1D6E - chains A and D of the 4 polymer chains in the assembly; structure by X-ray diffraction, 2.45 A resolution.

[Chain A]
Name: HLA class II histocompatibility antigen
Organism: Homo sapiens
Notes: fragment: dr alpha chain, extracellular domain
UniProtKB: P01903 (HA2R_HUMAN); residues 1-181 here correspond to UniProt positions 26-206 (UniProt number = residue number + 25)
Chain sequence (181 residues; numbered 1 to 181; the number before each row is that of its first residue):
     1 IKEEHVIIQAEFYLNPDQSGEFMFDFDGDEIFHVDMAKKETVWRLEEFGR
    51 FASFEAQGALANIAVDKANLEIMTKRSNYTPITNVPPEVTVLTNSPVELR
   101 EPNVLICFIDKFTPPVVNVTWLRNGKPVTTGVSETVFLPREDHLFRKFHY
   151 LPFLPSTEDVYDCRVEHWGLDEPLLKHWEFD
Unresolved in the structure: 1-3, 181
Disulfides: Cys107-Cys163
Curated features (UniProtKB/Swiss-Prot):
  - region: Glu179 to Asp181 (Connecting peptide)
  - site: Gln9 (Self- and pathogen-derived peptide antigen), Gly49 (Self-peptide antigen), Phe51 (Self- and pathogen-derived peptide antigen), Ala52 (Self-peptide antigen), Ser53 (Self- and pathogen-derived peptide antigen), Glu55 (Pathogen-derived peptide antigen), Asn62 (Self- and pathogen-derived peptide antigen), Asn69 (Pathogen-derived peptide antigen), Arg76 (Self- and pathogen-derived peptide antigen)
  - glycosylation (N-linked (GlcNAc...) asparagine): Asn78, Asn118

[Chain D]
Name: Peptidomimetic inhibitor
Chain sequence (9 residues; each row starts with the number of its first residue):
     1 XARGMASGX
Modified residues: ACE (acetyl group) at position 1, NH2 (amino group) at position 9; Ala2 (2-amino-3-cyclohexyl-propionic acid; ALC); Gly4 (n-methyl-alpha-phenyl-glycine; MPQ); Gly8 (t-butyl glycine; TBG)

[Interface between chain A and chain D]
Residue-residue contacts (20; chain A residue first):
  Gln9(A) - Gly4(D)
  Gln9(A) - Met5(D)  hydrogen bond (side chain-backbone)
  Glu11(A) - Ser7(D)  hydrogen bond
  Phe22(A) - Gly4(D)
  Phe24(A) - Arg3(D)
  Phe32(A) - Ala2(D)
  Ser53(A) - ACE_1(D)
  Ser53(A) - Ala2(D)  hydrogen bond (backbone-backbone)
  Phe54(A) - Ala2(D)
  Phe54(A) - Gly4(D)
  Gly58(A) - Gly4(D)
  Ala59(A) - Gly4(D)
  Asn62(A) - Gly4(D)
  Asn62(A) - Met5(D)  hydrogen bond (side chain-backbone)
  Asn62(A) - Ala6(D)
  Asn62(A) - Ser7(D)  hydrogen bond
  Val65(A) - Gly8(D)
  Val65(A) - NH2_9(D)
  Asp66(A) - Ser7(D)  hydrogen bond
  Asn69(A) - Gly8(D)  hydrogen bond (side chain-backbone)
Interface residues without a listed pair, chain A (16 interface residues in all): Ile31, Trp43, Ala52

[Summary]
16 residues of chain A face 9 of chain D across their interface, with 7 hydrogen bonds. Polar pairs include
Gln9(A)-Met5(D), Glu11(A)-Ser7(D) and Asn62(A)-Met5(D).
Chain A is HLA class II histocompatibility antigen (Homo sapiens) and chain D is Peptidomimetic inhibitor; the
structure, Crystal structure of HLA-DR4 complex with peptidomimetic and seb, was determined by X-ray
diffraction (same publication as 1D5M, 1D5X and 1D5Z).
